PDB entry 2J37 | electron microscopy, 8.70 A resolution (very low resolution: no residue pairs are listed; an interface is given only as per-side residue counts) | chains 5 and W of the 8 polymer chains in the assembly

[Chain 5]
Molecule: Ribosomal protein L35
From: Triticum sp
UniProt: Q8L805 (RL35_WHEAT); residues 1-124 here = UniProt positions 1-124
Chain sequence (124 residues; each row starts with the number of its first residue):
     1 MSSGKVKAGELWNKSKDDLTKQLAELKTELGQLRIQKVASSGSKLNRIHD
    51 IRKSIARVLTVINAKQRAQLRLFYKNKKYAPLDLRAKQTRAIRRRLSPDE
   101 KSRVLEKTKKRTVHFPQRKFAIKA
Disordered / not traced: 1-3, 68-124

[Chain W]
Molecule: Signal recognition particle 54 kDa protein (SRP54)
From: Canis sp
UniProt: P61010 (SRP54_CANFA); numbering as in UniProt (aligned over 1-504)
Chain sequence (504 residues; each row starts with the number of its first residue):
     1 MVLADLGRKITSALRSLSNATIINEEVLNAMLKEVCTALLEADVNIKLVK
    51 QLRENVKSAIDLEEMASGLNKRKMIQHAVFKELVKLVDPGVKAWTPTKGK
   101 QNVIMFVGLQGSGKTTTCSKLAYYYQRKGWKTCLICADTFRAGAFDQLKQ
   151 NATKARIPFYGSYTEMDPVIIASEGVEKFKNENFEIIIVDTSGRHKQEDS
   201 LFEEMLQVANAIQPDNIVYVMDASIGQACEAQAKAFKDKVDVASVIVTKL
   251 DGHAKGGGALSAVAATKSPIIFIGTGEHIDDFEPFKTQPFISKLLGMGDI
   301 EGLIDKVNELKLDDNEALIEKLKHGQFTLRDMYEQFQNIMKMGPFSQILG
   351 MIPGFGTDFMSKGNEQESMARLKKLMTIMDSMNDQELDSTDGAKVFSKQP
   401 GRIQRVARGSGVSTRDVQELLTQYTKFAQMVKKMGGIKGLFKGGDMSKNV
   451 SQSQMAKLNQQMAKMMDPRVLHHMGGMAGLQSMMRQFQQGAAGNMKGMMG
   501 FNNM
Disordered / not traced: 1-7, 100-101, 489-504
UniProt features mapped onto this chain:
  - binding site (GTP): Gly-108 to Thr-115, Asp-190 to Arg-194, Thr-248 to Asp-251

[How chain 5 and chain W interact]
At this resolution (9 A) residue pairs are not listed: 7 residues of chain 5 and 6 of chain W lie at the interface.

[In short]
Chain 5 and chain W form an interface of 7 and 6 residues respectively. From UniProt: 17 GTP-binding residues
on chain W.
Here chain 5 is Ribosomal protein L35 (Triticum sp) and chain W is Signal recognition particle 54 kDa protein
(SRP54) (Canis sp). Entry 2J37 (Model of mammalian srp bound to 80S rncs) was determined by electron
microscopy.
